Entry 1AP5 (X-ray diffraction, 2.20 A resolution); this record covers chains A and B.

Chain A (and B):
Protein: Manganese superoxide dismutase
Source organism: Homo sapiens
Notes: EC 1.15.1.1; chain B of this document is another copy of the same molecule, construct and numbering; everything in this record applies to it too
UniProtKB: P04179 (SODM_HUMAN); residues 1-198 here correspond to UniProt positions 25-222 (UniProt number = residue number + 24)
Sequence (198 residues; row label = number of the first residue in the row):
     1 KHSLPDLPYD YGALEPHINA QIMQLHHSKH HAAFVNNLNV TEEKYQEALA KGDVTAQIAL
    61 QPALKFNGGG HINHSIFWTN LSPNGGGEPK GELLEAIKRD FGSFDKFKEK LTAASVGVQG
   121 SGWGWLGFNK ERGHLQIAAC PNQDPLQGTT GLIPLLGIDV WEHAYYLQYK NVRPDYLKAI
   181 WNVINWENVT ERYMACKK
Construct notes: engineered mutation Phe-34 (Tyr58 in P04179)
Swiss-Prot annotation at these positions:
  - binding site (Mn(2+)): His-26, His-74, Asp-159, His-163
  - modified residue (N6-acetyllysine): Lys-44, Lys-51, Lys-90, Lys-98, Lys-106, Lys-178
Ion coordination: Mn2+: His-26, His-74, Asp-159, His-163
From the paper describing this entry:
  - Mn2+ coordination: Asp-159
  - conformationally variable residues (side-chain flip): His-74
  - mutagenesis - Y34F (10-fold): decreased catalytic activity
  - catalytic residues: Gln-143 (proposed by the authors, not directly observed)

Chain A / chain B interface:
Pairs across the interface (33; chain A residue first):
  Leu-25(A) with Tyr-166(B)
  Lys-29(A) with Asn-171(B)
  His-30(A) with Glu-162(B); Tyr-166(B), hydrogen bond; Asn-171(B)
  Pro-62(A) with Gln-119(B)
  Phe-66(A) with Gln-119(B)
  Gln-119(A) with Pro-62(B); Phe-66(B); Asn-142(B), hydrogen bond (backbone-side chain)
  Gly-120(A) with Ser-121(B); Asn-142(B); Trp-161(B)
  Ser-121(A) with Gly-120(B); Ser-121(B), hydrogen bond
  Asn-142(A) with Gln-119(B); Gly-120(B)
  Trp-161(A) with Gly-120(B); Glu-162(B)
  Glu-162(A) with His-30(B), salt bridge; Trp-161(B); Glu-162(B), hydrogen bond (side chain-backbone); His-163(B), salt bridge
  His-163(A) with Glu-162(B), salt bridge; Tyr-166(B)
  Tyr-166(A) with His-30(B); His-163(B)
  Leu-167(A) with Tyr-166(B), hydrophobic; Leu-167(B), hydrophobic
  Lys-170(A) with Gln-21(B); Leu-25(B)
  Asn-171(A) with Lys-29(B); His-30(B)
Other interface residues (no listed pair), chain A (17 interface residues in all): Ala-63
Other interface residues (no listed pair), chain B (17 interface residues in all): Ala-63

In short:
Chain A and chain B each contribute 17 residues to their interface; the contacts include 4 hydrogen bonds and
3 salt bridges. Among the polar pairs are Glu-162(A)/His-30(B), Glu-162(A)/His-163(B) and
His-30(A)/Tyr-166(B). Curated annotation (UniProt) lists 4 Mn2+-binding residues on chain A. The paper reports
the catalytic residue Gln-143(A); Y34F of chain A reduces catalytic activity.
Both chains are Manganese superoxide dismutase (Homo sapiens). Entry 1AP5 (TYR34->phe mutant of human
mitochondrial manganese superoxide dismutase) was determined by X-ray diffraction together with 1AP6 from the
same study.
